4DNR - chains B and C of the 3 polymer chains in the assembly; structure by X-ray diffraction, 3.68 A resolution.

[Chain B (and C)]
Name: Cation efflux system protein CusB
From: Escherichia coli
Notes: chain C of this document is another copy of the same molecule, construct and numbering; everything in this record applies to it too
UniProtKB: P77239 (CUSB_ECOLI); residue numbers follow UniProt; this construct covers 1-407
Chain sequence (413 residues; numbered 1 to 413; the number before each row is that of its first residue):
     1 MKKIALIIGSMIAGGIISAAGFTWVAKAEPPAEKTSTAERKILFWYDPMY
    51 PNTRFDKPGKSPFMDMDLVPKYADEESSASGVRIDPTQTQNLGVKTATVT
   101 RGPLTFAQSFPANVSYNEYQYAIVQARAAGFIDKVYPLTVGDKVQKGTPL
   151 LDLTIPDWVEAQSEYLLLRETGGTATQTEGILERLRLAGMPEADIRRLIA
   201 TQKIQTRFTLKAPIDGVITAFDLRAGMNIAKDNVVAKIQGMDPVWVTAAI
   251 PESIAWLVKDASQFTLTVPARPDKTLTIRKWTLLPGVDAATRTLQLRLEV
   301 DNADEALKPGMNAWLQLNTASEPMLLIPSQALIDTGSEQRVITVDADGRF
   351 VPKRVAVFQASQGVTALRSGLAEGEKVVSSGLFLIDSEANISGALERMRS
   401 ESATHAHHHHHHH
Disordered / not traced: 1-78, 401-413 (chain C: 1-78, 403-413)
Differences from the reference sequence: expression tag (408-413)

[How chain B and chain C interact]
Contacting residue pairs (67; chain B residue first):
  Val82(B) - Asn91(C)  hydrogen bond (backbone-side chain)
  Arg83(B) - Gln90(C)  hydrogen bond
  Arg83(B) - Asn91(C)  hydrogen bond
  Ile84(B) - Asn91(C)  hydrogen bond (backbone-side chain)
  Pro86(B) - Gln90(C)
  Pro86(B) - Asn91(C)
  Pro86(B) - Gly93(C)
  Glu118(B) - Thr139(C)  hydrogen bond
  Tyr119(B) - Pro137(C)
  Tyr119(B) - Leu138(C)
  Tyr119(B) - Thr139(C)
  Tyr119(B) - Asp142(C)  hydrogen bond
  Tyr121(B) - Arg224(C)
  Tyr121(B) - Ala225(C)
  Ala122(B) - Ala225(C)
  Ile123(B) - Ala225(C)  hydrogen bond (backbone-backbone)
  Ile123(B) - Gly226(C)
  Ile123(B) - Met227(C)  hydrogen bond (backbone-backbone)
  Gln125(B) - Gly226(C)  hydrogen bond (backbone-backbone)
  Gln125(B) - Met227(C)
  Gln125(B) - Asn228(C)
  Ala126(B) - Asn228(C)  hydrogen bond (backbone-side chain)
  Arg127(B) - Phe131(C)
  Arg127(B) - Asn228(C)
  Arg186(B) - Phe131(C)
  Arg186(B) - Thr206(C)  hydrogen bond
  Leu187(B) - Pro156(C)
  Leu187(B) - Val159(C)  hydrophobic
  Leu187(B) - Thr206(C)
  Gly189(B) - Phe131(C)
  Lys231(B) - Asn228(C)  hydrogen bond (backbone-side chain)
  Glu252(B) - Pro269(C)
  Glu252(B) - Ala270(C)
  Glu252(B) - Met311(C)
  Glu252(B) - Asn312(C)  hydrogen bond
  Ser253(B) - Pro269(C)
  Ser253(B) - Ala270(C)
  Ala255(B) - Ala270(C)
  Trp256(B) - Ala270(C)  hydrogen bond (backbone-backbone)
  Trp256(B) - Arg271(C)
  Trp256(B) - Pro272(C)
  Lys259(B) - Arg271(C)
  Leu283(B) - Lys308(C)
  Leu284(B) - Gly141(C)
  Leu284(B) - Lys308(C)
  Pro285(B) - Gly141(C)
  Pro285(B) - Val217(C)  hydrophobic
  Pro285(B) - Lys308(C)
  Pro285(B) - Pro309(C)
  Val287(B) - Lys308(C)
  Val287(B) - Pro309(C)  hydrogen bond (backbone-backbone)
  Val287(B) - Gly310(C)
  Val287(B) - Met311(C)
  Asp288(B) - Gly310(C)
  Arg292(B) - Asn113(C)  hydrogen bond
  Arg292(B) - Gly310(C)  hydrogen bond (side chain-backbone)
  Arg292(B) - Met311(C)
  Arg292(B) - Asn312(C)  hydrogen bond
  Leu294(B) - Lys308(C)
  Arg297(B) - Asp142(C)  salt bridge
  Phe358(B) - Pro272(C)
  Phe358(B) - Asp273(C)
  Gln359(B) - Pro272(C)
  Arg368(B) - Pro272(C)
  Glu396(B) - Lys95(C)  salt bridge
  Arg399(B) - Lys95(C)
  Ser400(B) - Lys95(C)  hydrogen bond
Interface residues without a listed pair, chain B (40 interface residues in all): Ser80, Gly81, Val124, Trp245, Gly286
Interface residues without a listed pair, chain C (39 interface residues in all): Thr87, Leu92, Ile132, Asp133, Val140, Lys143, Thr154, Met241, Val268

[In short]
40 residues of chain B face 39 of chain C across their interface; the contacts include 19 hydrogen bonds and 2
salt bridges. Polar contacts include Arg297(B)-Asp142(C), Glu396(B)-Lys95(C) and Val82(B)-Asn91(C).
Both chains are Cation efflux system protein CusB (Escherichia coli). Entry 4DNR (Crystal structure of the
CusBA heavy-metal efflux complex from Escherichia coli, E716F mutant) was determined by X-ray diffraction.
